PDB entry 8ACY | X-ray diffraction, 3.50 A resolution | chains C and D of the 6 polymer chains in the assembly

Chain C:
Protein: Na(+)-translocating NADH-quinone reductase subunit C
From: Vibrio cholerae
Notes: EC 7.2.1.1
Reference sequence: A0A085R7S2 (A0A085R7S2_VIBCL); residue numbers follow UniProt; this construct covers 1-257
Amino-acid sequence (257 residues; row label = number of the first residue in the row):
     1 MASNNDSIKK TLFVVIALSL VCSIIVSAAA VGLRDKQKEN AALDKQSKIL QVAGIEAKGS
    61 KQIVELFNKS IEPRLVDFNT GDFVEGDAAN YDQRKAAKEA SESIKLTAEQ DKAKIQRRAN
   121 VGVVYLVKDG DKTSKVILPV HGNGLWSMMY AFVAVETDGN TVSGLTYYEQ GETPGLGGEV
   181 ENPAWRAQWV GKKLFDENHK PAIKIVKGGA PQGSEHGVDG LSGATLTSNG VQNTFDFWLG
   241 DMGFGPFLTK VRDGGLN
Disordered / not traced: 1-6, 255-257
Glycans and other covalent adducts: flavin mononucleotide (FMN) linked to Thr225
Ligand contacts: FMN (flavin mononucleotide): Leu145, Trp146, Glu172, Thr173, Leu176, Gly177, Lys207, Gly223, Ala224, Leu226, Thr227

Chain D:
Protein: Na(+)-translocating NADH-quinone reductase subunit D
From: Vibrio cholerae
Notes: EC 7.2.1.1
Reference sequence: A0A085RHY8 (A0A085RHY8_VIBCL); residue numbers follow UniProt; this construct covers 1-210
Amino-acid sequence (210 residues; numbered 1 to 210; the number before each row is that of its first residue):
     1 MSSAKELKKS VLAPVLDNNP IALQVLGVCS ALAVTTKLET AFVMTLAVMF VTALSNFFVS
    61 LIRNHIPNSV RIIVQMAIIA SLVIVVDQIL KAYLYDISKQ LSVFVGLIIT NCIVMGRAEA
   121 FAMKSEPIPS FIDGIGNGLG YGFVLMTVGF FRELLGSGKL FGLEVLPLIS NGGWYQPNGL
   181 MLLAPSAFFL IGFMIWAIRT FKPEQVEAKE
Disordered / not traced: 1-5, 210
Ion coordination: 2Fe-2S cluster Fe: Cys29, Cys112 (shared with 2 residues of chain E)
Ligand contacts:
  - 2Fe-2S cluster (FES): Gly27, Val28, Cys29, Thr110, Asn111, Cys112
  - FMN (flavin mononucleotide): Cys29, Ala33, Leu107
From the paper describing this entry:
  - mutagenesis - C29A: abolished binding to 2Fe-2S cluster

Interface between chain C and chain D:
Contacting residue pairs (38):
  Lys10(C) - His65(D)
  Thr11(C) - Pro67(D)
  Leu18(C) - Val74(D)  hydrophobic
  Leu18(C) - Ala77(D)  hydrophobic
  Leu18(C) - Ile78(D)  hydrophobic
  Cys22(C) - Ser81(D)
  Ile25(C) - Val85(D)  hydrophobic
  Val26(C) - Ile84(D)  hydrophobic
  Ala30(C) - Gln88(D)
  Leu33(C) - Gln88(D)
  Leu33(C) - Ile89(D)  hydrophobic
  Leu33(C) - Ala92(D)  hydrophobic
  Leu33(C) - Tyr93(D)
  Lys36(C) - Ala92(D)  hydrogen bond (side chain-backbone)
  Gln37(C) - Gln88(D)  hydrogen bond (side chain-backbone)
  Gln37(C) - Lys91(D)
  Gln37(C) - Ala92(D)
  Gln37(C) - Tyr95(D)
  Asn40(C) - Lys91(D)
  Asn40(C) - Ala92(D)  hydrogen bond (side chain-backbone)
  Asn40(C) - Tyr95(D)
  Ala41(C) - Tyr95(D)
  Asp44(C) - Lys99(D)  salt bridge
  Gly171(C) - Val103(D)
  Glu172(C) - Ser102(D)  hydrogen bond (backbone-side chain)
  Glu172(C) - Val103(D)
  Thr173(C) - Val103(D)
  Thr173(C) - Leu107(D)
  Pro174(C) - Ser102(D)
  Pro174(C) - Val103(D)
  Pro174(C) - Phe104(D)  hydrophobic
  Gly175(C) - Thr36(D)
  Gly175(C) - Thr40(D)
  Leu176(C) - Ala33(D)
  Glu179(C) - Lys37(D)  salt bridge
  Asn182(C) - Lys37(D)
  Ser222(C) - Leu182(D)
  Gly223(C) - Leu183(D)
Other interface residues (no listed pair), chain C (29 interface residues in all): Val14, Val15, Ala29, Lys45, Tyr168, Gln170
Other interface residues (no listed pair), chain D (29 interface residues in all): Val34, Ile62, Val70, Gln100

Summary:
Chain C and chain D each contribute 29 residues to their interface, with 4 hydrogen bonds and 2 salt bridges.
Polar contacts include Asp44(C)-Lys99(D), Glu179(C)-Lys37(D) and Lys36(C)-Ala92(D). Bound to chain D: flavin
mononucleotide and 2Fe-2S cluster. Covalently linked flavin mononucleotide: at Thr225(C). From the paper: C29A
of chain D abolishes binding to 2Fe-2S cluster.
Here chain C is Na(+)-translocating NADH-quinone reductase subunit C and chain D is Na(+)-translocating
NADH-quinone reductase subunit D, both from Vibrio cholerae. Entry 8ACY (X-ray structure of Na+-NQR from
Vibrio cholerae at 3.5 A resolution) was determined by X-ray diffraction together with 8A1T, 8A1U, 8A1V, 8A1W,
8A1X, 8A1Y and 8ACW from the same study.
